4U0B - chains A and M of the 12 polymer chains in the assembly; structure by X-ray diffraction, 2.80 A resolution.

Chain A:
Molecule: Capsid protein p24
Source organism: Human immunodeficiency virus type 1 group M subtype B
UniProtKB: P12493 (GAG_HV1N5); residues 1-231 here correspond to UniProt positions 133-363 (UniProt number = residue number + 132)
Chain sequence (231 residues; row label = number of the first residue in the row):
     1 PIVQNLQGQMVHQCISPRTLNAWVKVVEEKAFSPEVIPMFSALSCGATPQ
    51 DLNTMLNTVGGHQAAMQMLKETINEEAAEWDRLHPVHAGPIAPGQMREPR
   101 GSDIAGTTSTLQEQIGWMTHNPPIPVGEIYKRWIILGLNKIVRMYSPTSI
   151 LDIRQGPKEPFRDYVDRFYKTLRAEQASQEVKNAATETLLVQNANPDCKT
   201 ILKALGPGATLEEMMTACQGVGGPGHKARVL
Unresolved in the structure: 87-98, 221-231
Cystine bridges: C198-C218
Differences from the reference sequence: engineered mutation C14 (Ala146 in P12493), C45 (Glu177 in P12493), A184 (Trp316 in P12493), A185 (Met317 in P12493)
Swiss-Prot annotation at these positions:
  - region: N57 to Q95 (Interaction with human PPIA/CYPA and NUP153), P85 to P93 (PPIA/CYPA-binding loop)
  - site: L231 (Cleavage)
  - modified residue: S16 (Phosphoserine)
From the paper describing this entry:
  - conformationally variable residues (loop rearrangement): A177 to K182

Chain M:
Molecule: Cleavage and polyadenylation specificity factor subunit 6
UniProtKB: Q16630 (CPSF6_HUMAN); residues 313-327 here correspond to UniProt positions 276-290 (UniProt number = residue number - 37)
Chain sequence (15 residues; row label = number of the first residue in the row):
   313 PVLFPGQPFGQPPLG
Unresolved in the structure: 327

Chain A / chain M interface:
Contacting residue pairs (24):
  N53(A) - F321(M)
  N53(A) - G322(M)
  L56(A) - F321(M)  hydrophobic
  N57(A) - P320(M)
  N57(A) - F321(M)  hydrogen bond (side chain-backbone)
  M66(A) - F321(M)  hydrophobic
  Q67(A) - P317(M)
  Q67(A) - G318(M)
  L69(A) - F321(M)  hydrophobic
  K70(A) - Q319(M)
  K70(A) - F321(M)
  I73(A) - F321(M)  hydrophobic
  N74(A) - P313(M)
  N74(A) - V314(M)  hydrogen bond (side chain-backbone)
  N74(A) - L315(M)  hydrogen bond (side chain-backbone)
  A77(A) - V314(M)  hydrophobic
  S102(A) - V314(M)
  A105(A) - V314(M)  hydrophobic
  G106(A) - G322(M)
  T107(A) - V314(M)
  T107(A) - G322(M)
  T107(A) - Q323(M)
  T107(A) - P324(M)
  Y130(A) - F321(M)
Interface residues without a listed pair, chain A (17 interface residues in all): G101, T108
Interface residues without a listed pair, chain M (13 interface residues in all): F316, P325
From the paper, about this interface:
  - interface residues, chain M: L315(M)
  - hot spots on chain M (mutagenesis) - F316A, P317A: decreased binding to Capsid protein p24 (chain A)
  - hot spots on chain M (mutagenesis) - P317D, G318R, F321A: abolished binding to Capsid protein p24 (chain A)

In short:
The interface between chain A and chain M involves 17 residues on one side and 13 on the other; the contacts
include 3 hydrogen bonds. Polar pairs include N57(A)-F321(M), N74(A)-V314(M) and N74(A)-L315(M). The paper
reports that P317D, G318R and F321A of chain M abolish binding to Capsid protein p24 (chain A); the interface
residue L315(M); 5 substitutions were tested in all.
Here chain A is Capsid protein p24 (Human immunodeficiency virus type 1 group M subtype B) and chain M is
Cleavage and polyadenylation specificity factor subunit 6. Entry 4U0B (Hexamer HIV-1 CA in complex with CPSF6
peptide, P212121 crystal form) was determined by X-ray diffraction (same publication as 4U0A, 4U0C, 4U0D, 4U0E
and 4U0F).
